6MMS - chains A and D of the 4 polymer chains in the assembly; structure by electron microscopy, 5.38 A resolution (low resolution: residue-level contacts below are approximate; hydrogen-bond / salt-bridge calls are withheld).

[Chain A]
Protein: Glutamate receptor ionotropic, NMDA 1
From: Rattus norvegicus
UniProtKB: P35439 (NMDZ1_RAT), isoform P35439-5; numbering as in UniProt (aligned over 1-838)
Chain sequence (838 residues; row label = number of the first residue in the row):
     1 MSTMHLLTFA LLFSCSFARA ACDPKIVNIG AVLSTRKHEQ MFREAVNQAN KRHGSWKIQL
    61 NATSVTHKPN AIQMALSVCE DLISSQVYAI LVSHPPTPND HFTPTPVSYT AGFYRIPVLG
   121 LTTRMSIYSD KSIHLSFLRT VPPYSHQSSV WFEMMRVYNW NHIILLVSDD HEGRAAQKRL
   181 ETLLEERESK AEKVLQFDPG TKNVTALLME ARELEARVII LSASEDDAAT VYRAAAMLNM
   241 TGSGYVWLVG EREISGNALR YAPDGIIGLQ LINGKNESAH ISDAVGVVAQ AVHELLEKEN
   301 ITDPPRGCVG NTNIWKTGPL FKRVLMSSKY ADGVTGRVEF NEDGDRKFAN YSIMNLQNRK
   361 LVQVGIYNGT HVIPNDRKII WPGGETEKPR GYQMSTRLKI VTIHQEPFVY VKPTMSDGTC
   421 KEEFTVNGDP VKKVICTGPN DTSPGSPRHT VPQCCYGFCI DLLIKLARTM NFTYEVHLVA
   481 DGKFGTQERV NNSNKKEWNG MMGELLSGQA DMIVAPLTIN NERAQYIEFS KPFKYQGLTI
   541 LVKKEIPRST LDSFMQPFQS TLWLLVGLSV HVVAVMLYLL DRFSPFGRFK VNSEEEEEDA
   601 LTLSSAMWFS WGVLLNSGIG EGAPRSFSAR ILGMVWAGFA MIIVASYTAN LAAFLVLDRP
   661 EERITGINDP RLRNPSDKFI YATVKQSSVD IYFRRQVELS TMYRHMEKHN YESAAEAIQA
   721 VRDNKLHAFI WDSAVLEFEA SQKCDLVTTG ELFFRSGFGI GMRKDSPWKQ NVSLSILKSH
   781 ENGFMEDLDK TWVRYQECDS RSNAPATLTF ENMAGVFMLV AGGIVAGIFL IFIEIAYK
Unresolved in the structure: 1-24, 545-559, 586-600, 617-626, 798-806
Cystine bridges: C420-C454, C436-C455
Covalent attachments: N-acetylglucosamine (NAG) linked to N61, N203, N239, N276, N300, N350, N368, N440, N471, N491, N771
Curated features (UniProtKB/Swiss-Prot):
  - region: L603 to P624 (Pore-forming)
  - binding site (glycine): P516, T518, R523, S688, D732
  - glycosylation (N-linked (GlcNAc...) asparagine): N61, N203, N239, N276, N300, N350, N368, N440, N471, N491, N674, N771

[Chain D]
Protein: Glutamate receptor ionotropic, NMDA 2A
From: Rattus norvegicus
UniProtKB: Q00959 (NMDE1_RAT); numbering as in UniProt (aligned over 1-837)
Chain sequence (837 residues; numbered 1 to 837; the number before each row is that of its first residue):
     1 MGRLGYWTLL VLPALLVWRD PAQNAAAEKG PPALNIAVLL GHSHDVTERE LRNLWGPEQA
    61 TGLPLDVNVV ALLMNRTDPK SLITHVCDLM SGARIHGLVF GDDTDQEAVA QMLDFISSQT
   121 FIPILGIAGG ASMIMADKDP TSTFFQFGAS IQQQATVMLK IMQDYDWHVF SLVTTIFPGY
   181 RDFISFIKTT VDNSFVGWDM QNVITLDTSF EDAKTQVQLK KIHSSVILLY CSKDEAVLIL
   241 SEARSLGLTG YDFFWIVPSL VSGNTELIPK EFPSGLISVS YDDWDYSLEA RVRDGLGILT
   301 TAASSMLEKF SYIPEAKASC YGQAEKPETP LHTLHQFMVN VTWDGKDLSF TEEGYQVHPR
   361 LVVIVLNKDR EWEKVGKWEN QTLSLRHAVW PRYKSFSDCE PDDNHLSIVT LEEAPFVIVE
   421 DIDPLTETCV RNTVPCRKFV KINNSTNEGM NVKKCCKGFC IDILKKLSRT VKFTYDLYLV
   481 TNGKHGKKVN NVWNGMIGEV VYQRAVMAVG SLTINEERSE VVDFSVPFVE TGISVMVSRS
   541 NGTVSPSAFL EPFSASVWVM MFVMLLIVSA IAVFVFEYFS PVGYNRNLAK GKAPHGPSFT
   601 IGKAIWLLWG LVFNNSVPVQ NPKGTTSKIM VSVWAFFAVI FLASYTANLA AFMIQEEFVD
   661 QVTGLSDKKF QRPHDYSPPF RFGTVPAGST ERNIRNNYPY MHQYMTRFNQ RGVEDALVSL
   721 KTGKLDAFIY DAAVLNYKAG RDEGCKLVTI GSGYIFATTG YGIALQKGSP WKRQIDLALL
   781 QFVGDGEMEE LETLWLTGIC HNEKNEVMSS QLDIDNMAGV FYMLAAAMAL SLITFIW
Unresolved in the structure: 1-33, 322-328, 539-554, 580-597, 615-620, 801-808
Cystine bridges: C87-C320, C429-C455, C745-C800
Covalent attachments: N-acetylglucosamine (NAG) linked to N75, N340, N380, N443, N444
Sequence notes: engineered mutation A128 (His in Q00959), A687 (Asn in Q00959); conflict T758 (Ser in Q00959)

[Interface between chain A and chain D]
Contacting residue pairs - 62 pairs, chain A then chain D:
  N520(A) with L780(D)
  N521(A) with L777(D); L780(D); Q781(D)
  A524(A) with L777(D); L780(D)
  Q525(A) with R773(D)
  E528(A) with R773(D)
  K531(A) with I514(D)
  P532(A) with P527(D)
  Y535(A) with P527(D); E530(D); T758(D); T759(D); G760(D)
  Q536(A) with E530(D)
  W608(A) with T625(D); K628(D)
  L615(A) with S632(D); A635(D)
  L651(A) with A643(D); A647(D)
  L655(A) with A647(D)
  V656(A) with A650(D); I654(D)
  Y692(A) with G784(D)
  R695(A) with G784(D)
  Q696(A) with G784(D); D785(D); G786(D)
  F754(A) with V783(D)
  R755(A) with E530(D); E792(D)
  S756(A) with E530(D)
  K764(A) with R773(D)
  K769(A) with K772(D)
  L774(A) with S519(D)
  L777(A) with N515(D); E516(D); S519(D)
  K778(A) with E516(D)
  H780(A) with A757(D)
  E781(A) with N693(D); N697(D)
  N782(A) with N697(D)
  E786(A) with Y754(D); I755(D); F756(D)
  T807(A) with N648(D); A651(D)
  L808(A) with V557(D)
  T809(A) with V557(D)
  F810(A) with S556(D); V557(D); M560(D)
  F817(A) with M564(D)
  V820(A) with M564(D); V633(D)
  I824(A) with I571(D)
  I831(A) with T626(D)
  E834(A) with Y578(D)
  I835(A) with Y578(D)
Other interface residues (no listed pair), chain A (46 interface residues in all): I519, T648, L752, F753, Q770, M813, V816
Other interface residues (no listed pair), chain D (57 interface residues in all): D523, F524, S525, M561, K623, G624, M630, F636, V639, I640, S644, T646, N696, E789

[In short]
46 residues of chain A face 57 of chain D across their interface. N-acetylglucosamine is covalently linked to
N61(A), N203(A), N239(A), N276(A), N300(A) and N350(A) and 5 more. N-acetylglucosamine is covalently linked to
N75(D), N340(D), N380(D), N443(D) and N444(D).
Here chain A is Glutamate receptor ionotropic, NMDA 1 and chain D is Glutamate receptor ionotropic, NMDA 2A,
both from Rattus norvegicus. Entry 6MMS (Triheteromeric NMDA receptor GluN1/GluN2A/GluN2A* in the
'2-Knuckle-Symmetric' conformation, in complex with glycine and glutamate, in the ...) was determined by
electron microscopy, deposited together with 6MM9, 6MMA, 6MMB, 6MMG, 6MMH, 6MMI and 12 further entries.
